5M5Y - chains A and F of the 17 polymer chains in the assembly; structure by electron microscopy, 4.00 A resolution.

# Chain A
Protein: DNA-directed RNA polymerase I subunit RPA190
From: Saccharomyces cerevisiae
Notes: EC 2.7.7.6
Reference sequence: P10964 (RPA1_YEAST); residue numbers follow UniProt; this construct covers 1-1664
Chain sequence (1664 residues; row label = number of the first residue in the row):
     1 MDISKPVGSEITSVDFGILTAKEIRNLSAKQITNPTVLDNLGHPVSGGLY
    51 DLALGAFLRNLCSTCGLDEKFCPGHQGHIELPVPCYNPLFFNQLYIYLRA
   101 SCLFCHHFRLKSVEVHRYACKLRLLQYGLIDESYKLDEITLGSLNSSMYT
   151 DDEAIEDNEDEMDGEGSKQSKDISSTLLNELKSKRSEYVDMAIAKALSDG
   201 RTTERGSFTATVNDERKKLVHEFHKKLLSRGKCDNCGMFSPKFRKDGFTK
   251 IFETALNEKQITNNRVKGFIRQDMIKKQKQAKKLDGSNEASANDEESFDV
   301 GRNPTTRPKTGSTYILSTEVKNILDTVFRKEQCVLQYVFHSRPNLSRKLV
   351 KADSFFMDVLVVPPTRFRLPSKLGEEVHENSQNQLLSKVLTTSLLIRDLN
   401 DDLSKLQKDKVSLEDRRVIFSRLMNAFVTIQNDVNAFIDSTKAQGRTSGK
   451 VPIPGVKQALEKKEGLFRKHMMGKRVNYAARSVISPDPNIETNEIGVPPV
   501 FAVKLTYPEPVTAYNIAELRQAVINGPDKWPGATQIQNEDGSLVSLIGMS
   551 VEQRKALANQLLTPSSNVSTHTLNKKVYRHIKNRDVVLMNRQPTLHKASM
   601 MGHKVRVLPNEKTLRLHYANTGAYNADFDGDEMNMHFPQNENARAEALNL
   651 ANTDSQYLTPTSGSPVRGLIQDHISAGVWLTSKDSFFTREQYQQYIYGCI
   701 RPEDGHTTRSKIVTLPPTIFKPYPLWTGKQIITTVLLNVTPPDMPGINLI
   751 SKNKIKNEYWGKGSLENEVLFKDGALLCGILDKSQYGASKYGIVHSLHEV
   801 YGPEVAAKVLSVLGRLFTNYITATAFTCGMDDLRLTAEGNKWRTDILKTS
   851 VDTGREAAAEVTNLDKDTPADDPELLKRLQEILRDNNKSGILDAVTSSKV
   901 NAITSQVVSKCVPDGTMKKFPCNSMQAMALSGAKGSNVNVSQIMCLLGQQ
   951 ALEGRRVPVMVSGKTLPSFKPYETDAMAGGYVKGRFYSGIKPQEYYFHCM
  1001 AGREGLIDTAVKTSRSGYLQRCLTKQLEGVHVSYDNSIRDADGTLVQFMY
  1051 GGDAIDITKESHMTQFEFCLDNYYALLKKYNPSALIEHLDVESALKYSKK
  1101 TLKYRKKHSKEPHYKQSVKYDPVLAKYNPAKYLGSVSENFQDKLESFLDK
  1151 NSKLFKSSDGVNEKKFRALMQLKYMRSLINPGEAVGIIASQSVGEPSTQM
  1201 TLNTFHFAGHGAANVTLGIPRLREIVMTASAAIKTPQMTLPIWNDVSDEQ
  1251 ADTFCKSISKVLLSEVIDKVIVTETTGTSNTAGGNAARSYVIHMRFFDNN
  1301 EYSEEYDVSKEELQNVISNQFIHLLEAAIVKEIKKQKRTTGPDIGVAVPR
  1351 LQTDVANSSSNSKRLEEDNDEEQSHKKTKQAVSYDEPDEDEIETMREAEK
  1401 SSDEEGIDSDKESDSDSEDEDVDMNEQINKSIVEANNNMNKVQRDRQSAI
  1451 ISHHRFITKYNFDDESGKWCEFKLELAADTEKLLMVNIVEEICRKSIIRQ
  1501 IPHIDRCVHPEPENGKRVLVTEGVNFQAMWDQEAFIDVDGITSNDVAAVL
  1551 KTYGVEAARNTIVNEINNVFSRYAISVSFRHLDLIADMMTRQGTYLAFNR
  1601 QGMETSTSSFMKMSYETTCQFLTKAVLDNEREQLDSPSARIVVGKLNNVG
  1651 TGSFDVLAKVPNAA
Disordered / not traced: 143-171, 271-311, 407-416, 1154-1159, 1206-1213, 1278-1286, 1339-1432, 1664
Swiss-Prot annotation at these positions:
  - region: Pro-992 to Glu-1004 (Bridging helix)
  - binding site (Zn(2+)): Cys-62, Cys-65, Cys-72, His-75, Cys-102, Cys-105, Cys-233, Cys-236
  - binding site (Mg(2+)): Asp-627, Asp-629, Asp-631
  - modified residue (Phosphoserine): Ser-889, Ser-1636
Reported in the primary citation:
  - conformationally variable residues (order/disorder transition): Lys-1012 to Ser-1016

# Chain F
Protein: DNA-directed RNA polymerases I, II, and III subunit RPABC2
From: Saccharomyces cerevisiae
Reference sequence: P20435 (RPAB2_YEAST); numbering as in UniProt (aligned over 1-155)
Chain sequence (155 residues; numbered 1 to 155; the number before each row is that of its first residue):
     1 MSDYEEAFNDGNENFEDFDVEHFSDEETYEEKPQFKDGETTDANGKTIVT
    51 GGNGPEDFQQHEQIRRKTLKEKAIPKDQRATTPYMTKYERARILGTRALQ
   101 ISMNAPVFVDLEGETDPLRIAMKELAEKKIPLVIRRYLPDGSFEDWSVEE
   151 LIVDL
Disordered / not traced: 1-54, 155
Swiss-Prot annotation at these positions:
  - region: Leu-111 to Leu-132 (Leucine-zipper)
  - modified residue: Ser-24 (Phosphoserine)

# Chain A / chain F interface
Contacting residue pairs (72; chain A residue first):
  Ile-3(A) / Leu-99(F)  hydrophobic
  Pro-510(A) / Ser-102(F)
  Pro-510(A) / Met-103(F)  hydrophobic
  Thr-512(A) / Asn-104(F)  hydrogen bond
  Tyr-514(A) / Leu-111(F)  hydrophobic
  Tyr-514(A) / Glu-114(F)  hydrogen bond (side chain-backbone)
  Tyr-514(A) / Thr-115(F)
  Tyr-514(A) / Asp-116(F)  hydrogen bond (side chain-backbone)
  Tyr-514(A) / Pro-117(F)
  Tyr-514(A) / Ile-120(F)
  Asn-515(A) / Thr-115(F)  hydrogen bond
  Glu-518(A) / Thr-115(F)  hydrogen bond
  Leu-573(A) / Met-103(F)  hydrophobic
  Asn-574(A) / Asn-104(F)
  Lys-576(A) / Met-103(F)
  Arg-584(A) / Asp-116(F)  salt bridge
  Arg-584(A) / Pro-117(F)
  Glu-641(A) / Leu-99(F)
  Asn-642(A) / Ala-91(F)
  Asn-642(A) / Gly-95(F)
  Asn-642(A) / Leu-99(F)
  Arg-644(A) / Asp-116(F)  salt bridge
  Arg-644(A) / Leu-118(F)
  Ala-645(A) / Ala-91(F)
  Ala-645(A) / Gly-95(F)
  Ala-645(A) / Leu-118(F)  hydrophobic
  Glu-646(A) / Ala-91(F)
  Asn-649(A) / Arg-90(F)  hydrogen bond
  Asn-649(A) / Ala-91(F)
  Asn-649(A) / Leu-94(F)
  Leu-650(A) / Lys-87(F)
  Leu-650(A) / Tyr-88(F)  hydrophobic
  Leu-650(A) / Ala-91(F)  hydrophobic
  Ser-1033(A) / Pro-139(F)
  Tyr-1034(A) / Arg-136(F)
  Tyr-1034(A) / Tyr-137(F)
  Arg-1039(A) / Pro-139(F)
  Leu-1085(A) / Tyr-84(F)
  His-1088(A) / Ile-152(F)
  Leu-1089(A) / Tyr-84(F)
  Asn-1128(A) / Ala-80(F)
  Ala-1130(A) / Thr-82(F)
  Ala-1130(A) / Pro-83(F)
  Met-1175(A) / Tyr-84(F)
  Arg-1176(A) / Tyr-84(F)
  Arg-1176(A) / Asp-154(F)  salt bridge
  Asn-1180(A) / Thr-86(F)
  Asn-1180(A) / Lys-87(F)
  Asn-1180(A) / Tyr-88(F)
  Glu-1183(A) / Tyr-88(F)
  Gly-1650(A) / Tyr-88(F)
  Thr-1651(A) / Tyr-88(F)
  Thr-1651(A) / Arg-92(F)  hydrogen bond (backbone-side chain)
  Ser-1653(A) / Tyr-137(F)
  Phe-1654(A) / Glu-89(F)
  Phe-1654(A) / Arg-92(F)
  Phe-1654(A) / Arg-135(F)
  Phe-1654(A) / Tyr-137(F)  hydrophobic
  Asp-1655(A) / Ile-134(F)
  Asp-1655(A) / Arg-135(F)  hydrogen bond (backbone-backbone)
  Asp-1655(A) / Tyr-137(F)
  Val-1656(A) / Arg-92(F)
  Val-1656(A) / Leu-132(F)  hydrophobic
  Val-1656(A) / Val-133(F)
  Leu-1657(A) / Leu-132(F)
  Leu-1657(A) / Val-133(F)  hydrogen bond (backbone-backbone)
  Leu-1657(A) / Arg-135(F)
  Ala-1658(A) / Pro-131(F)
  Ala-1658(A) / Leu-132(F)  hydrophobic
  Lys-1659(A) / Pro-131(F)  hydrogen bond (backbone-backbone)
  Lys-1659(A) / Val-133(F)
  Lys-1659(A) / Ser-147(F)
Also at the interface, not in a pair above, chain A (45 interface residues in all): Ala-513, Lys-582, Asp-1035, Lys-1131, Pro-1181, Ala-1184, Leu-1646
Also at the interface, not in a pair above, chain F (38 interface residues in all): Thr-96, Ala-98, Leu-138

# Summary
The interface between chain A and chain F involves 45 residues on one side and 38 on the other; the contacts
include 10 hydrogen bonds and 3 salt bridges. Polar contacts include Arg-584(A)/Asp-116(F),
Arg-644(A)/Asp-116(F) and Arg-1176(A)/Asp-154(F). Curated annotation (UniProt) lists 8 Zn2+-binding residues
and 3 Mg2+-binding residues on chain A. From the paper: conformational variability at Lys-1012(A).
Here chain A is DNA-directed RNA polymerase I subunit RPA190 and chain F is DNA-directed RNA polymerases I,
II, and III subunit RPABC2, both from Saccharomyces cerevisiae. Entry 5M5Y (RNA Polymerase I elongation
complex 2) was determined by electron microscopy, deposited together with 5M5X, 5M64 and 5M5W.
